PDB entry 8GLM | electron microscopy, 2.20 A resolution | chains F and D of the 4 polymer chains in the assembly

# Chain F
Molecule: Type IX secretion system protein PorV domain-containing protein
From: Flavobacterium johnsoniae
UniProt: A5FJM7 (A5FJM7_FLAJ1); residues 1-402 here = UniProt positions 1-402
Sequence (402 residues; numbered 1 to 402; the number before each row is that of its first residue):
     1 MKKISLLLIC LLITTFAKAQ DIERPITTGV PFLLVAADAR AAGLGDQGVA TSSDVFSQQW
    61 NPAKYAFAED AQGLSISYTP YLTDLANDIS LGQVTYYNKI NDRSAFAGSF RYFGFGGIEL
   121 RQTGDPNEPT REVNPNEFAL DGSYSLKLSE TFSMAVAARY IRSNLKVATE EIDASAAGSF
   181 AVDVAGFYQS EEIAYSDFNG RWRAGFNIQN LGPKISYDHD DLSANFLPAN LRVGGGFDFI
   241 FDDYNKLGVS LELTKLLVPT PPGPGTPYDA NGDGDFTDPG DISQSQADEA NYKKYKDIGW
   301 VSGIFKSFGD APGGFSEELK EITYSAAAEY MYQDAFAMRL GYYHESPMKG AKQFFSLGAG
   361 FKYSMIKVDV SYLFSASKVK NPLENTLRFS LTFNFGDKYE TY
Not modelled in the structure: 1-20, 268-282
Residues lining bound ligands: Lauryl Maltose Neopentyl Glycol (LMN): Gln72, Leu74, Ile76, Tyr96, Met365, Phe393, Phe395, Gly396

# Chain D
Molecule: RemZ
From: Flavobacterium johnsoniae
UniProt: A5FLT3 (A5FLT3_FLAJ1); residue numbers follow UniProt; this construct covers 1-1114
Sequence (1114 residues; row label = number of the first residue in the row):
     1 MDVQAWGGGG AGGGASGAVL DGRAAAGGGG GAYARSNITV AAGATLNASV AGTTTNALVS
    61 GAAVNGAAGG SSTILGFETS ILALGGGGGG ANNAGGTPAG GAGGSAASSV GNVSKLDGAA
   121 GGNGVTGAIG LLTVSGAGGT AGGGGGAGGA GVASVALGNG PGNAGTAPGG GGSGAMQSLL
   181 GGAQIGGSGA AGRVIITYTC PTYSITGISA ANVCNSVGTT SVVTLTSSGG GLPIGPYVVT
   241 YNRSNPSGTG LTAIMNVTTP GTGTFTAAGL NVIGTSNITV TNLTSAACSS NISTNNVASL
   301 TVFAATVGGT LAGTATVCSG ATSGTLTLSG QTGSIIKWES SVSPFTVWTT IPNTTNTYTS
   361 GALTETSQFR AVIQNGNCAV VNSSIATITV NPLPQGSLSA NGPFCVTGSG QLTFTATAGT
   421 GPYTIVYKEN GGADRTAANI SSGVAFPTFT TPVTTTTVYT LVSVTGANTC SRSSGFTNNT
   481 ATITVNSRIA TPGFGTVTQP DCVTSTGSVV LTGLPAGSWT ITQSGTASQT YNSSGTTYTI
   541 SNLAVGNYTF TVQDAANCPS LATSTLTLIA PVVNIWNGTS WSKGSPPIST DVVRFSGNYS
   601 TTGNLSGCSL IVDSGFTVTV NSNHTLTISN AVTNNGGQLI FENNSSLLQT NNVTNVGNIT
   661 YKRITPPVRR YDLTYWSSPI TRTPPFTLYD LSPGTLADKY YSYDPVAGWV ISFNGTQQMV
   721 PGRGYVVRAP QTNDLNTGAN YLGAFVGVPN NGPISVSLGT AEAFQLLGNP YPSAIYADQF
   781 IANNSANLYG TLYFWTHNSL PSSSTPGGAQ YNYDNNDYAV YNLSGSIIVG GMTGQGATTP
   841 GNQSAPLGYI AAGQGFFVVS KTAGNAVFTN SMRVAANNTQ FYKTNKSAIE RHRVWINLTN
   901 TQGAFKQLLI GYIEGATNFW DHNYDAITAD ANPHLDFYSI NEGQNLVIQG RSLPFNESDV
   961 VPLGYRSAIA GEFSISLDHA DGDLTNHAVY LEDKLTNTLH NLQTSNYTFN TAIGTFSDRF
  1021 VIRYTTATLG TDDFENQTNS FYVSVKDKTI KLNSTEDVMR EVSIFDISGK LLYNNKKVEN
  1081 TEFQVSNFQS GNQVLIVKVT LDNGNIITKK IVFN
Not modelled in the structure: 1-1039

# Interface between chain F and chain D
Pairs across the interface (33):
  Leu82(F) - Ile1067(D)
  Leu82(F) - Gly1069(D)
  Asp84(F) - Lys1098(D)  hydrogen bond (backbone-side chain)
  Leu85(F) - Phe1065(D)  hydrophobic
  Leu85(F) - Gly1069(D)
  Leu85(F) - Ile1096(D)
  Leu85(F) - Lys1098(D)  hydrogen bond (backbone-side chain)
  Leu85(F) - Thr1108(D)
  Asn87(F) - Lys1110(D)  hydrogen bond (backbone-side chain)
  Asp88(F) - Lys1110(D)
  Ile89(F) - Lys1110(D)
  Phe115(F) - Ile1067(D)  hydrophobic
  Phe115(F) - Val1094(D)  hydrophobic
  Phe115(F) - Lys1110(D)  hydrogen bond (backbone-side chain)
  Ile118(F) - Val1094(D)  hydrophobic
  Ile118(F) - Lys1110(D)
  Ile118(F) - Val1112(D)  hydrophobic
  Leu120(F) - Val1112(D)  hydrophobic
  Arg121(F) - Tyr1042(D)
  Arg121(F) - Val1043(D)
  Arg121(F) - Ser1044(D)
  Arg121(F) - Val1045(D)  hydrogen bond (backbone-backbone)
  Gln122(F) - Ser1044(D)
  Gln122(F) - Val1045(D)
  Gln122(F) - Lys1046(D)
  Thr123(F) - Tyr1042(D)  hydrogen bond
  Thr123(F) - Ser1044(D)
  Lys166(F) - Gln1093(D)
  Val167(F) - Gln1093(D)  hydrogen bond (backbone-side chain)
  Val167(F) - Val1112(D)  hydrophobic
  Thr169(F) - Gln1093(D)
  Thr169(F) - Asn1114(D)
  Ile172(F) - Gln1093(D)
Other interface residues (no listed pair), chain F (22 interface residues in all): Ala86, Gly116, Pro126, Val133, Pro135, Ala168
Other interface residues (no listed pair), chain D (18 interface residues in all): Ser1068, Ile1111

# Overview
Chain F and chain D form an interface of 22 and 18 residues respectively; the contacts include 7 hydrogen
bonds. Polar contacts include Asp84(F)-Lys1098(D), Leu85(F)-Lys1098(D) and Asn87(F)-Lys1110(D). Chain F binds
Lauryl Maltose Neopentyl Glycol.
Chain F is Type IX secretion system protein PorV domain-containing protein and chain D is RemZ, both from
Flavobacterium johnsoniae; the structure, The Type 9 Secretion System in vivo assembled, RemZ substrate bound
complex - conformation 1, was determined by electron microscopy.
